8GIY - chains A and E of the 8 polymer chains in the assembly; structure by electron microscopy, 3.70 A resolution.

Chain A:
Protein: DNA polymerase III subunit delta
From: Escherichia coli K-12
Notes: EC 2.7.7.7
UniProtKB: P28630 (HOLA_ECOLI); residue numbers follow UniProt; this construct covers 1-343
Sequence (343 residues; numbered 1 to 343; the number before each row is that of its first residue):
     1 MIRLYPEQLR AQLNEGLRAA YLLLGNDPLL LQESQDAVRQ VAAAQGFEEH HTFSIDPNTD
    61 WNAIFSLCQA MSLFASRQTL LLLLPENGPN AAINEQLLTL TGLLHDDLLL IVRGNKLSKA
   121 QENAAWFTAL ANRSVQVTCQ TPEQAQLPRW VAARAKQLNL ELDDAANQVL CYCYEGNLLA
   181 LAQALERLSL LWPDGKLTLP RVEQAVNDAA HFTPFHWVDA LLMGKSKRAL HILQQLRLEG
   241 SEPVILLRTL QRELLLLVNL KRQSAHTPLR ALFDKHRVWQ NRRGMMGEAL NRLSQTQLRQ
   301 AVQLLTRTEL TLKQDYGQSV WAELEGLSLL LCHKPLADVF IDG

Chain E:
Protein: DNA polymerase III subunit delta'
From: Escherichia coli K-12
Notes: EC 2.7.7.7
UniProtKB: P28631 (HOLB_ECOLI); residue numbers follow UniProt; this construct covers 1-334
Sequence (334 residues; each row starts with the number of its first residue):
     1 MRWYPWLRPD FEKLVASYQA GRGHHALLIQ ALPGMGDDAL IYALSRYLLC QQPQGHKSCG
    61 HCRGCQLMQA GTHPDYYTLA PEKGKNTLGV DAVREVTEKL NEHARLGGAK VVWVTDAALL
   121 TDAAANALLK TLEEPPAETW FFLATREPER LLATLRSRCR LHYLAPPPEQ YAVTWLSREV
   181 TMSQDALLAA LRLSAGSPGA ALALFQGDNW QARETLCQAL AYSVPSGDWY SLLAALNHEQ
   241 APARLHWLAT LLMDALKRHH GAAQVTNVDV PGLVAELANH LSPSRLQAIL GDVCHIREQL
   301 MSVTGINREL LITDLLLRIE HYLQPGVVLP VPHL
Bound ions: Zn2+: Cys-50, Cys-59, Cys-62, Cys-65
Small-molecule neighbours: ATP-gamma-S (AGS; phosphothiophosphoric acid-adenylate ester): Glu-133, Thr-154, Arg-158
What the authors report for this chain:
  - binding site for ATP-gamma-S: Arg-158

Interface between chain A and chain E:
Residue-residue contacts (23; chain A residue first):
  Gln-251(A) with Asn-307(E), hydrogen bond; Leu-310(E)
  Leu-255(A) with Thr-313(E)
  Asn-259(A) with Tyr-230(E)
  Arg-262(A) with Asp-228(E), salt bridge; Tyr-230(E); Leu-317(E); Glu-320(E), salt bridge
  Arg-299(A) with Leu-317(E); His-321(E)
  Val-302(A) with Asp-314(E); Leu-317(E), hydrophobic
  Leu-305(A) with Leu-310(E), hydrophobic
  Thr-306(A) with Leu-310(E); Asp-314(E), hydrogen bond
  Glu-309(A) with Ile-306(E); Asn-307(E), hydrogen bond (side chain-backbone); Leu-310(E); Leu-311(E)
  Leu-310(A) with Ile-306(E), hydrophobic
  Lys-313(A) with Gly-305(E), hydrogen bond (side chain-backbone); Ile-306(E); Asn-307(E)
Interface residues without a listed pair, chain A (14 interface residues in all): Val-258, Leu-298, Gln-303
Interface residues without a listed pair, chain E (16 interface residues in all): Gln-299, Val-303, Thr-304, Glu-309

Summary:
Chain A and chain E form an interface of 14 and 16 residues respectively, with 4 hydrogen bonds and 2 salt
bridges. Polar contacts include Arg-262(A)/Asp-228(E), Arg-262(A)/Glu-320(E) and Gln-251(A)/Asn-307(E). Bound
to chain E: ATP-gamma-S. The Zn2+ site is built by Cys-50(E), Cys-59(E), Cys-62(E) and Cys-65(E). The paper
reports a binding site for ATP-gamma-S at Arg-158(E).
Chain A is DNA polymerase III subunit delta and chain E is DNA polymerase III subunit delta', both from
Escherichia coli K-12; the structure, E. coli clamp loader with closed clamp, was determined by electron
microscopy (same publication as 8GIZ, 8GJ0, 8GJ1, 8GJ2 and 8GJ3).
